PDB entry 6YPL | X-ray diffraction, 1.80 A resolution | chains A and P

Chain A:
Protein: 14-3-3 protein sigma
From: Homo sapiens
UniProtKB: P31947 (1433S_HUMAN); numbering as in UniProt (aligned over 1-231)
Chain sequence (236 residues; numbered -4 to 231; the number before each row is that of its first residue; numbers below 1 keep their minus sign (Gly-4 is residue -4)):
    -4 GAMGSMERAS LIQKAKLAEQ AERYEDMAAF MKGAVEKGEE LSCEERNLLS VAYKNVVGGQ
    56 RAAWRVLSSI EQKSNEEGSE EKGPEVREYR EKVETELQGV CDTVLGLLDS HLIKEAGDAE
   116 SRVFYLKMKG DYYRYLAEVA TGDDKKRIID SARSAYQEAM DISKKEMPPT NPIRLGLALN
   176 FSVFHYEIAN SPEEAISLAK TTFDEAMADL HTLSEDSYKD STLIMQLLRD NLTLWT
Disordered / not traced: -4
Construct notes: expression tag (-4 to 0)
Modified positions: Cys38 (S-hydroxycysteine; CSO)
Glycans and other covalent adducts: (2-methylsulfonylphenyl)methanol (P6H) linked to Lys122
Ligand contacts: (2-methylsulfonylphenyl)methanol (P6H): Asn42, Ser45, Phe119, Pro167, Ile168, Gly171, Ile219
What the authors report for this chain:
  - binding site for (2-methylsulfonylphenyl)methanol: Lys122

Chain P:
Protein: p65pS45
Chain sequence (13 residues; row label = number of the first residue in the row):
    39 EGRSAGSIPG RRS
Disordered / not traced: 39-42
Modified positions: Ser45 (phosphoserine; SEP)

How chain A and chain P interact:
Contacting residue pairs (32):
  Glu14(A) - Arg50(P)
  Glu14(A) - Ser51(P)  hydrogen bond
  Tyr19(A) - Arg49(P)
  Val46(A) - Gly48(P)
  Val46(A) - Arg49(P)
  Val46(A) - Arg50(P)
  Val46(A) - Ser51(P)
  Lys49(A) - Ser45(P)
  Lys49(A) - Ile46(P)
  Lys49(A) - Pro47(P)  hydrogen bond (side chain-backbone)
  Lys49(A) - Gly48(P)
  Lys49(A) - Arg49(P)
  Asn50(A) - Arg49(P)  hydrogen bond (side chain-backbone)
  Gly53(A) - Arg49(P)
  Arg56(A) - Ser45(P)
  Arg129(A) - Ser45(P)
  Tyr130(A) - Ser45(P)
  Gly171(A) - Ile46(P)
  Leu174(A) - Gly44(P)
  Leu174(A) - Ser45(P)
  Leu174(A) - Ile46(P)  hydrophobic
  Asn175(A) - Ser45(P)
  Asn175(A) - Ile46(P)  hydrogen bond (side chain-backbone)
  Val178(A) - Gly44(P)
  Val178(A) - Ser45(P)
  Glu182(A) - Ala43(P)
  Ile219(A) - Ile46(P)  hydrophobic
  Leu222(A) - Pro47(P)
  Asn226(A) - Ala43(P)
  Asn226(A) - Gly44(P)  hydrogen bond (side chain-backbone)
  Leu229(A) - Ala43(P)
  Trp230(A) - Ala43(P)
Interface residues without a listed pair, chain A (22 interface residues in all): Ser45, Gly54, Lys122

In short:
The interface between chain A and chain P involves 22 residues on one side and 9 on the other; the contacts
include 5 hydrogen bonds. Polar contacts include Glu14(A)-Ser51(P), Lys49(A)-Pro47(P) and Asn50(A)-Arg49(P).
Ligands of chain P: (2-methylsulfonylphenyl)methanol. Covalently linked (2-methylsulfonylphenyl)methanol: at
Lys122(A). From the paper: a binding site for (2-methylsulfonylphenyl)methanol at Lys122(A).
Here chain A is 14-3-3 protein sigma (Homo sapiens) and chain P is p65pS45. Entry 6YPL (14-3-3 sigma with
RelA/p65 binding site pS45 and covalently bound TCF521-037) was determined by X-ray diffraction together with
6YOW, 6YOX, 6YOY, 6YP2, 6YP3, 6YP8, 6YPY and 6YQ2 from the same study.
